6FIG - chains A and B; structure by X-ray diffraction, 1.48 A resolution.

[Chain A (and B)]
Name: Receptor-like protein kinase ANXUR1
Organism: Arabidopsis thaliana
Notes: EC 2.7.11.1; chain B of this document is another copy of the same molecule, construct and numbering; everything in this record applies to it too
UniProtKB: Q9SR05 (ANX1_ARATH); residue numbers follow UniProt; this construct covers 26-429
Amino-acid sequence (414 residues; numbered 26 to 439; the number before each row is that of its first residue):
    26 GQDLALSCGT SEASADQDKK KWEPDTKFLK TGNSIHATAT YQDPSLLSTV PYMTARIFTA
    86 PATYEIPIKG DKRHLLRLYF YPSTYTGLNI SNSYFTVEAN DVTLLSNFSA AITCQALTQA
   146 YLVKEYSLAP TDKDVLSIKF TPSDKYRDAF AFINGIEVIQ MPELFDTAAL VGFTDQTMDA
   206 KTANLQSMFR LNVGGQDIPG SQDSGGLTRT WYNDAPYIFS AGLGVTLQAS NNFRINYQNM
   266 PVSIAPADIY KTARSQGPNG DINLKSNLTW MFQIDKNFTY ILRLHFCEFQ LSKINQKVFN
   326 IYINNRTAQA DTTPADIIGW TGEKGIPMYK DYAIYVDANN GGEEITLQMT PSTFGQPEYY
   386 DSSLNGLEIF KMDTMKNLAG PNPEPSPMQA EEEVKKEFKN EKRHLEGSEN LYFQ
Not modelled in the structure: 412-439 (chain B: 411-439)
Covalent attachments: N-acetylglucosamine (NAG) linked to Asn-132, Asn-292; glycan linked to Asn-302
Differences from the reference sequence: expression tag (430-439)
Ion coordination: Ca2+ site 1: Ser-32, Cys-33, Pro-76, Thr-79, Asn-179; Ca2+ site 2: Asn-217, Val-218, Ile-274, Thr-277, Asn-390
UniProt features mapped onto this chain:
  - glycosylation (N-linked (GlcNAc...) asparagine): Asn-114, Asn-132, Asn-292, Asn-302, Asn-330
What the authors report for this chain:
  - post-translational modification sites: Asn-132, Asn-292, Asn-302

[How chain A and chain B interact]
Pairs across the interface (28; chain A residue first):
  Asp-28(A) with Lys-94(B), salt bridge; Asp-96(B); Lys-97(B), salt bridge
  Lys-46(A) with Gly-230(B), hydrogen bond (side chain-backbone); Gly-231(B)
  Ile-184(A) with Lys-94(B)
  Gln-185(A) with Lys-94(B), hydrogen bond (backbone-side chain); Asp-96(B)
  Gly-225(A) with Gln-27(B)
  Ser-226(A) with Gly-26(B); Gln-27(B)
  Asp-228(A) with Gly-26(B), hydrogen bond (backbone-backbone)
  Ser-229(A) with Gly-26(B)
  Gly-230(A) with Gly-26(B); Ile-93(B); Lys-94(B)
  Gly-231(A) with Gly-26(B); Lys-94(B)
  Thr-233(A) with Gln-27(B)
  Arg-259(A) with Lys-52(B), hydrogen bond (side chain-backbone); Phe-53(B); Leu-54(B); Lys-55(B); Glu-90(B), salt bridge
  Pro-266(A) with Asp-159(B)
  Val-267(A) with Asp-159(B); Val-160(B), hydrophobic
  Ser-268(A) with Asp-159(B), hydrogen bond
Also at the interface, not in a pair above, chain A (19 interface residues in all): Lys-97, Gln-227, Leu-232, Lys-276
Also at the interface, not in a pair above, chain B (17 interface residues in all): Pro-92, Asp-157

[Overview]
Chain A and chain B form an interface of 19 and 17 residues respectively, with 5 hydrogen bonds and 3 salt
bridges. Polar pairs include Asp-28(A)/Lys-94(B), Asp-28(A)/Lys-97(B) and Arg-259(A)/Glu-90(B). Covalently
linked N-acetylglucosamine: at Asn-132(A) and Asn-292(A). Ser-32(A), Cys-33(A), Pro-76(A), Thr-79(A) and
Asn-179(A) form the Ca2+ site 1. The paper reports modification sites Asn-132(A), Asn-292(A) and Asn-302(A).
Chain A and chain B are both Receptor-like protein kinase ANXUR1 (Arabidopsis thaliana); the structure,
Crystal structure of the ANX1 ectodomain from Arabidopsis thaliana, was determined by X-ray diffraction,
deposited together with 6FIH.
